Entry 9BFK (electron microscopy, 2.85 A resolution); this record covers chain A.

Chain A:
Molecule: High affinity choline transporter 1
Organism: Homo sapiens
UniProt: Q9GZV3 (SC5A7_HUMAN); residue numbers follow UniProt; this construct covers 1-580
Chain sequence (614 residues; each row starts with the number of its first residue):
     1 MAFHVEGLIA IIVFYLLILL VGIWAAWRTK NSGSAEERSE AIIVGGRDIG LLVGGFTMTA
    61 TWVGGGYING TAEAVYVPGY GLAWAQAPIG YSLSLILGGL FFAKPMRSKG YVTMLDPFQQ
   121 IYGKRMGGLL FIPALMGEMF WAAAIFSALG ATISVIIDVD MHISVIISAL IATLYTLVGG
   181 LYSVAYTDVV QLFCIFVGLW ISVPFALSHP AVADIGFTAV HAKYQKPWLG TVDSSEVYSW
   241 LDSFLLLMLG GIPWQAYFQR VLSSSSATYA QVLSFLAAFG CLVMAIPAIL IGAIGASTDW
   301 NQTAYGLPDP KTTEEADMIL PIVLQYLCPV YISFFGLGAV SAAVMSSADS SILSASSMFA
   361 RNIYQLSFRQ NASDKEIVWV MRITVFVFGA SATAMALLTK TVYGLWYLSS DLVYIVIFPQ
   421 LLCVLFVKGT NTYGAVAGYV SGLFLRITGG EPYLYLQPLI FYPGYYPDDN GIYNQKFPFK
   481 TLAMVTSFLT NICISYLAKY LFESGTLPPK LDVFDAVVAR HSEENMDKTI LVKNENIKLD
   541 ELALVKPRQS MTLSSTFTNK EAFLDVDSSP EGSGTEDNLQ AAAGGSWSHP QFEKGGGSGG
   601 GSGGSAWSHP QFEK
Not modelled in the structure: 1, 30-46, 180-182, 369-372, 520-614
Sequence notes: expression tag (581-614)
Small-molecule neighbours: A1AOW (4-methoxy-3-[(1-methylpiperidin-4-yl)oxy]-N-{[3-(propan-2-yl)-1,2-oxazol-5-yl]methyl}benzamide): Glu73, Ala74, Val77, Tyr80, Trp84, Thr399, Lys400, Thr401, Tyr403, Gly404, Leu405, Tyr407, Tyr453
Swiss-Prot annotation at these positions:
  - motif: Asp527 to Val532 (Dileucine-like motif)
  - glycosylation: Asn301 (N-linked (GlcNAc...) asparagine)
  - natural variant: Asp48 (D48G: In CMS20), Gly65 (G65E: In CMS20), Ile89 (I89V: 40% reduction in choline transmembrane transporter activity), Pro105 (P105S: In CMS20), Tyr111 (Y111H: In CMS20), Tyr175 (Y175C: In CMS20; uncertain significance), Ile291 (I291T: In CMS20; uncertain significance), Val344 (V344L: In CMS20; uncertain significance), Arg361 (R361Q: In CMS20), Phe418 (F418V: In CMS20; uncertain significance), Arg446 (R446G: In CMS20)
  - mutagenesis: Ile89 (I89A: Decreased choline transmembrane transporter activity, only 20% of wild-type choline uptake activity), Glu451 (E451Q: Decreased choline transmembrane transporter activity, only 5% of wild-type choline uptake activity), Ile530 (I530A: No change in protein internalization. No change in choline transmembrane transporter activity), Leu531 to Val532 (Decreased protein internalization; when associated with V-538. Increased choline transmembrane transporter activity; when associated with V-538), Leu531 (L531A: Loss of protein internalization to vesicular structures in neurons. Increased choline transmembrane transporter activity), Val532 (V532A: Decreased protein internalization. Increased choline transmembrane transporter activity), Lys538 (K538V: Decreased protein internalization; when associated with 531-L-V-532. Increased choline transmembrane transporter activity; when associated with 531-L-V-532)
From the paper describing this entry:
  - binding site for A1AOW: Tyr80, Trp84, Thr401, Tyr403, Tyr407, Tyr453
  - mutagenesis - Y80A, Y407A, Y453A: unchanged binding to A1AOW
  - mutagenesis - D188A, S346A, S347A: abolished catalytic activity
  - disease-associated variants - D349N: abolished catalytic activity (proposed by the authors, not directly observed)

Summary:
Bound to chain A: compound A1AOW. UniProt lists 6 mutagenesis sites. The paper reports a binding site for
A1AOW at Tyr80, Trp84 and Thr401 among others; D188A, S346A and S347A, among others, abolish catalytic
activity; 7 substitutions were tested in all.
Chain A is High affinity choline transporter 1 (Homo sapiens); the structure, Cryo-EM structure of human CHT1
in the ML352 bound state, was determined by electron microscopy (same publication as 9BFI, 9BFJ and 9BIM).
